PDB entry 7BNM | electron microscopy, 3.60 A resolution | chains A and B of the 3 polymer chains in the assembly

== Chain A (and B) ==
Molecule: Spike glycoprotein
From: Severe acute respiratory syndrome coronavirus 2
Notes: chain B of this document is another copy of the same molecule, construct and numbering; everything in this record applies to it too
UniProtKB: P0DTC2 (SPIKE_SARS2); residue numbers follow UniProt; this construct covers 1-1146
Chain sequence (1177 residues; row label = number of the first residue in the row; numbers below 1 keep their minus sign (Met-30 is residue -30)):
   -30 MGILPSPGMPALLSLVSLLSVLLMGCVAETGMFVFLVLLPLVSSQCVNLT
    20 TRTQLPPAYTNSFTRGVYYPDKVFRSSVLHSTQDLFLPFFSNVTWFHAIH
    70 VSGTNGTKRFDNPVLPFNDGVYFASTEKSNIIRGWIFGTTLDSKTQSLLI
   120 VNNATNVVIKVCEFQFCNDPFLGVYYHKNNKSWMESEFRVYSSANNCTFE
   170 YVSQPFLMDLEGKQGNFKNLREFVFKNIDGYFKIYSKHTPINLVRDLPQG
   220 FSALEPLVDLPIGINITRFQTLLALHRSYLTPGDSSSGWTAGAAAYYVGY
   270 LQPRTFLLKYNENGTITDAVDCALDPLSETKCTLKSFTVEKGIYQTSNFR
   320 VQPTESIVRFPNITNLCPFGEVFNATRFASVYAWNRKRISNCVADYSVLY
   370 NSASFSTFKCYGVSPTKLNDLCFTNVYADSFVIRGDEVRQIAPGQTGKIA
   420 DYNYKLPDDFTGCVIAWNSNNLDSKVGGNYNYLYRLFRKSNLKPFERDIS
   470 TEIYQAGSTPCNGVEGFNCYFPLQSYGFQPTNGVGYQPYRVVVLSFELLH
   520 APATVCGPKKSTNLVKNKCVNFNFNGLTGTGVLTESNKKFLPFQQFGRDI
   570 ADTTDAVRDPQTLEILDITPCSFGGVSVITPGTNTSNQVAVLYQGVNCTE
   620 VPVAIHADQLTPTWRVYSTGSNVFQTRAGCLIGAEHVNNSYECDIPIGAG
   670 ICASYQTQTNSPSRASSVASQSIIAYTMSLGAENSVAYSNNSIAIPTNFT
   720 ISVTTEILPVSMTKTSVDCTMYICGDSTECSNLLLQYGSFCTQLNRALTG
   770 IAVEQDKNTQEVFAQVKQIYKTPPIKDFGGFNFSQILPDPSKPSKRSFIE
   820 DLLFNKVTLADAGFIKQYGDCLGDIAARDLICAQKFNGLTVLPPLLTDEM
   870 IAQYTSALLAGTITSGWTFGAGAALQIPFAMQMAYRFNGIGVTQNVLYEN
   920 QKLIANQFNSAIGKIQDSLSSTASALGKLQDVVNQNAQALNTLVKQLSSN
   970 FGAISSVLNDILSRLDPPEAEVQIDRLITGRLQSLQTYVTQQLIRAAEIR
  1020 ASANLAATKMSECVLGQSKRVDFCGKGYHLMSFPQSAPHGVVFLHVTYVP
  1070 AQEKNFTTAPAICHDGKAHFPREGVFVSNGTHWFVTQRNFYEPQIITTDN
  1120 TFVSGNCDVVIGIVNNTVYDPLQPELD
Unresolved in the structure: -30 to 13, 71-75, 622-640, 677-689, 830-853, 941-943
Construct notes: initiating methionine (-30); expression tag (-29 to 0); conflict Gly614 (Asp in P0DTC2), Ser682 (Arg in P0DTC2), Ser685 (Arg in P0DTC2), Pro986 (Lys in P0DTC2), Pro987 (Val in P0DTC2)
Curated features (UniProtKB/Swiss-Prot):
  - region: Asn280 to Cys301 (Putative superantigen), Arg403 to Asp405 (Integrin-binding motif), Asn448 to Phe456 (Immunodominant HLA epitope recognized by the CD8+), Pro681, Arg683, Ala684 (Putative superantigen), Ser816 to Tyr837 (Fusion peptide 1), Lys835 to Phe855 (Fusion peptide 2)
  - site: Arg815, Ser816 (Cleavage)
  - glycosylation: Asn17 (N-linked (GlcNAc...) (complex) asparagine), Asn61 (N-linked (GlcNAc...) (hybrid) asparagine), Asn74 (N-linked (GlcNAc...) (complex) asparagine), Asn122 (N-linked (GlcNAc...) (hybrid) asparagine), Asn149 (N-linked (GlcNAc...) (complex) asparagine), Asn165 (N-linked (GlcNAc...) (complex) asparagine), Asn234 (N-linked (GlcNAc...) (high mannose) asparagine), Asn282 (N-linked (GlcNAc...) (complex) asparagine), Thr323 (O-linked (GalNAc) threonine), Ser325 (O-linked (HexNAc...) serine), Asn331 (N-linked (GlcNAc...) (complex) asparagine), Asn343 (N-linked (GlcNAc...) (complex) asparagine), Asn603 (N-linked (GlcNAc...) (hybrid) asparagine), Asn616 (N-linked (GlcNAc...) (complex) asparagine), Asn657 (N-linked (GlcNAc...) (complex) asparagine), Thr676 (O-linked (GlcNAc...) threonine), Thr678 (O-linked (GlcNAc...) threonine), Asn709 (N-linked (GlcNAc...) (high mannose) asparagine), Asn717 (N-linked (GlcNAc...) (hybrid) asparagine), Asn801 (N-linked (GlcNAc...) (hybrid) asparagine) and 3 more in UniProt
Disulfides: Cys15-Cys136, Cys131-Cys166, Cys291-Cys301, Cys336-Cys361, Cys379-Cys432, Cys391-Cys525, Cys480-Cys488, Cys538-Cys590, Cys617-Cys649, Cys662-Cys671, Cys738-Cys760, Cys743-Cys749, Cys1032-Cys1043, Cys1082-Cys1126
Covalent attachments: N-acetylglucosamine (NAG) linked to Asn17, Asn61, Asn122, Asn165, Asn234, Asn282, Asn331, Asn343, Asn616, Asn657, Asn709, Asn717, Asn801, Asn1074, Asn1098, Asn1134
Reported in the primary citation:
  - conformationally variable residues (order/disorder transition): Ile468 to Pro491

== How chain A and chain B interact ==
Contacting residue pairs (103):
  Asn317(A) with Asp737(B), hydrogen bond
  Arg319(A) with Met740(B)
  Arg357(A) with Pro230(B)
  Gly381(A) with Arg983(B); Leu984(B)
  Val382(A) with Arg983(B)
  Ser383(A) with Arg983(B), hydrogen bond (backbone-backbone); Leu984(B); Asp985(B), hydrogen bond (side chain-backbone)
  Leu390(A) with Ser982(B); Arg983(B)
  Asn394(A) with Tyr200(B), hydrogen bond
  Leu517(A) with Arg983(B)
  Thr547(A) with Asn978(B)
  Lys557(A) with Phe43(B)
  Phe559(A) with Phe43(B), hydrophobic
  Phe562(A) with Lys41(B); Pro225(B)
  Gln563(A) with Lys41(B); Val42(B); Phe43(B)
  Gln564(A) with Lys41(B)
  Phe565(A) with Phe43(B), hydrogen bond (backbone-backbone)
  Gly566(A) with Phe43(B)
  Arg567(A) with Phe43(B), hydrogen bond (backbone-backbone)
  Asp571(A) with Ser967(B), hydrogen bond
  Pro589(A) with Phe855(B), hydrophobic
  Phe592(A) with Lys854(B); Gly857(B); Thr859(B)
  Pro665(A) with Leu864(B), hydrophobic
  Ala668(A) with Pro863(B), hydrogen bond (backbone-backbone); Leu864(B); Thr866(B)
  Gly669(A) with Leu864(B), hydrogen bond (backbone-backbone); Met869(B)
  Met697(A) with Leu864(B), hydrophobic
  Leu699(A) with Ile788(B); Met869(B); Gln872(B); Tyr873(B)
  Gly700(A) with Lys786(B); Ile788(B)
  Ala701(A) with Gln787(B); Ile788(B), hydrogen bond (backbone-backbone)
  Glu702(A) with Ile788(B); Lys790(B), salt bridge
  Asn703(A) with Gln787(B); Ile788(B); Tyr789(B); Lys790(B)
  Val705(A) with Tyr789(B), hydrophobic; Ala893(B), hydrophobic; Gln895(B)
  Ala706(A) with Gln895(B)
  Tyr707(A) with Asp796(B); Phe797(B), hydrophobic; Ile896(B); Pro897(B); Phe898(B), hydrogen bond (side chain-backbone)
  Ser708(A) with Pro897(B)
  Asn709(A) with Pro897(B)
  Ser711(A) with Gln895(B); Ile896(B); Pro897(B)
  Ile712(A) with Gln895(B); Ile896(B), hydrophobic; Pro897(B)
  Ala713(A) with Leu894(B); Gln895(B)
  Gln957(A) with Arg765(B)
  Thr961(A) with Arg765(B)
  Gln965(A) with Tyr756(B); Gly757(B); Ser758(B), hydrogen bond; Phe759(B)
  Ser968(A) with Gln755(B)
  Asn969(A) with Gln755(B)
  Phe970(A) with Gln755(B), hydrogen bond (backbone-side chain); Tyr756(B); Phe759(B), hydrophobic
  Gly971(A) with Gln755(B), hydrogen bond (backbone-side chain)
  Gln1002(A) with Gln1005(B)
  Thr1006(A) with Gln762(B)
  Arg1039(A) with Glu1031(B), salt bridge
  Val1040(A) with Ser1030(B); Glu1031(B)
  Asp1041(A) with Ser1030(B), hydrogen bond; Leu1034(B)
  Glu1072(A) with Ala892(B); Leu894(B)
  Thr1077(A) with Met900(B)
  Pro1079(A) with Tyr917(B)
  Phe1089(A) with Tyr917(B), hydrophobic
  Gly1093(A) with Tyr904(B)
  Val1094(A) with Tyr904(B)
  Arg1107(A) with Tyr904(B); Asn907(B)
  Phe1121(A) with Asn914(B)
  Ser1123(A) with Asn914(B); Glu918(B), hydrogen bond
  Val1128(A) with Glu918(B)
  Ile1130(A) with Gln920(B)
Other interface residues (no listed pair), chain A (80 interface residues in all): Lys386, Pro521, Thr549, Lys558, Ile569, Gln613, Gly667, Asn710, Pro715, Pro987, Ser1003, Gln1010, Ile1013, Gly1046, Tyr1047, Val1068, Pro1090, Val1129, Leu1141
Other interface residues (no listed pair), chain B (79 interface residues in all): Tyr38, Asp40, Arg44, Val47, Asn282, Asp427, Asp745, Pro792, Asn856, Leu861, Pro862, Leu865, Thr883, Trp886, Gly889, Ala890, Gln913, Lys964, Leu1012, Ile1013, Thr1027, Arg1039, Glu1144

== Overview ==
80 residues of chain A and 79 residues of chain B are in contact, with 16 hydrogen bonds and 2 salt bridges.
Polar contacts include Glu702(A)-Lys790(B), Arg1039(A)-Glu1031(B) and Asn317(A)-Asp737(B). N-acetylglucosamine
is covalently linked to Asn17(A), Asn61(A), Asn122(A), Asn165(A), Asn234(A) and Asn282(A) and 10 more. The
paper reports conformational variability at Ile468(A).
Both chains are Spike glycoprotein (Severe acute respiratory syndrome coronavirus 2). Entry 7BNM (Closed
conformation of D614G SARS-CoV-2 spike protein) was determined by electron microscopy together with 7BNN and
7BNO from the same study.
